9N69 - chains A and F of the 8 polymer chains in the assembly; structure by electron microscopy, 3.13 A resolution.

# Chain A
Molecule: AAA family ATPase
Source organism: Escherichia coli
Notes: engineered mutation(s): N-terminal MWSHPQFEK, del native fMet
Reference sequence: A0AAD2V6K7 (A0AAD2V6K7_ECOLX); residue numbers follow UniProt; this construct covers 2-544
Amino-acid sequence (552 residues; row label = number of the first residue in the row; numbers below 1 keep their minus sign (Met-7 is residue -7)):
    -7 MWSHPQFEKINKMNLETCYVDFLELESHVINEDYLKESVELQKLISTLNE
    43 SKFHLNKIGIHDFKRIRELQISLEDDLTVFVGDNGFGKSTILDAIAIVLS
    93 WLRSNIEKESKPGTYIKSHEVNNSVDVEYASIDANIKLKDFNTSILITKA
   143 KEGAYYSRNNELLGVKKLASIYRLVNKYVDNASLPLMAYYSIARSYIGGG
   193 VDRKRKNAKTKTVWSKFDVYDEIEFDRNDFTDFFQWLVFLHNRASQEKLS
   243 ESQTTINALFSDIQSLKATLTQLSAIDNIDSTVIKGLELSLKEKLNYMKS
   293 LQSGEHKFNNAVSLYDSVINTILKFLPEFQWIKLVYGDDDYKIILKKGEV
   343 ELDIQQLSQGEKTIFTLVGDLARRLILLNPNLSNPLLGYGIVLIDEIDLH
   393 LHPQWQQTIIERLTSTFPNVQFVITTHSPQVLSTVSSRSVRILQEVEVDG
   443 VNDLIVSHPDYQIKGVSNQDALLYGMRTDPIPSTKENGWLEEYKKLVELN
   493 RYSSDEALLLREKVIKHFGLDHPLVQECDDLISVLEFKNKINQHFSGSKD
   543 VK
Not modelled in the structure: -7 to 4, 196-201, 269-271, 539-544
Construct notes: expression tag (-7 to 1); conflict Gly156 (Glu in A0AAD2V6K7)
Ligand contacts: ATP (adenosine-5'-triphosphate): Lys339, Leu344, Gln348, Ser350, Gln351
Reported in the primary citation:
  - binding site for Retron IA msDNA: Lys100, Lys103, Lys109, Asn151, Asn152
  - mutagenesis - R195E/K196E/R197E/K198E/K201E/K203E: decreased growth
  - self-association interface (contacts with another copy of this molecule): Gln454
  - catalytic residues: Asp387 (proposed by the authors, not directly observed)

# Chain F
Molecule: TIGR02646 family protein
Source organism: Escherichia coli
Reference sequence: A0AAD2V7M6 (A0AAD2V7M6_ECOLX); numbering as in UniProt (aligned over 1-227)
Amino-acid sequence (227 residues; row label = number of the first residue in the row):
     1 MKYLSRQMPGPSVLNKFDYRRDDWNSLSSNDKKEIWEEIIKMQGKLCAYC
    51 EKKIEHHKSGGKNKVERHIEHFYRKSYYKNLTFEWSNLFGSCGEPQRCGF
   101 YKDKQKYNDDDLIKADRQNPDVFFHFLENGDVHIREGLNEKEHKMAEVTL
   151 RVFNLNPSSGGVKAERRRAIELSMTLIKELVGCASQLIESGCEIEDVRSM
   201 VFDEFKKNVKDRCFTTAIKHVFENRMP
Not modelled in the structure: 59-60
Bound ions: Zn2+: Cys47, Cys50, Cys92, Cys98
Reported in the primary citation:
  - catalytic residues: His71 (proposed by the authors, not directly observed)
  - mutagenesis - H71A: increased growth in response to exonuclease

# How chain A and chain F interact
Residue-residue contacts (15):
  Asp513(A) - His56(F)
  Asp513(A) - His57(F)  hydrogen bond (side chain-backbone)
  Pro515(A) - Leu172(F)  hydrophobic
  Gln518(A) - Arg212(F)
  Glu519(A) - Leu172(F)
  Glu519(A) - Thr175(F)
  Asp522(A) - Leu176(F)
  Asp522(A) - Arg212(F)  salt bridge
  Ser525(A) - Asn208(F)
  Val526(A) - Glu179(F)
  Phe529(A) - Glu204(F)
  Lys530(A) - Glu179(F)  salt bridge
  Ile533(A) - Met200(F)  hydrophobic
  Phe537(A) - Leu187(F)  hydrophobic
  Phe537(A) - Cys192(F)  hydrophobic
Also at the interface, not in a pair above, chain F (15 interface residues in all): Lys53, Leu180, Cys183
From the paper, about this interface:
  - interface residues, chain A: Asp522(A), Val526(A), Phe529(A), Lys530(A)

# In short
The interface between chain A and chain F involves 11 residues on one side and 15 on the other, with 1
hydrogen bond and 2 salt bridges. Among the polar pairs are Asp522(A)-Arg212(F), Lys530(A)-Glu179(F) and
Asp513(A)-His57(F). Bound to chain A: ATP. The paper reports catalytic residues Asp387(A) and His71(F);
R195E/K196E/R197E/K198E/K201E/K203E of chain A reduce growth.
Here chain A is AAA family ATPase and chain F is TIGR02646 family protein, both from Escherichia coli. Entry
9N69 (Structure of the retron IA complex with HNH nuclease in the "down" orientation) was determined by
electron microscopy together with 9N6B and 9N6C from the same study.
